PDB entry 2XWJ | X-ray diffraction, 4.00 A resolution | chains A and I of the 3 polymer chains in the assembly

== Chain A ==
Name: Complement C3 beta chain
Organism: Homo sapiens
UniProtKB: P01024 (CO3_HUMAN); residues 1-645 here correspond to UniProt positions 23-667 (UniProt number = residue number + 22)
Chain sequence (645 residues; numbered 1 to 645; the number before each row is that of its first residue):
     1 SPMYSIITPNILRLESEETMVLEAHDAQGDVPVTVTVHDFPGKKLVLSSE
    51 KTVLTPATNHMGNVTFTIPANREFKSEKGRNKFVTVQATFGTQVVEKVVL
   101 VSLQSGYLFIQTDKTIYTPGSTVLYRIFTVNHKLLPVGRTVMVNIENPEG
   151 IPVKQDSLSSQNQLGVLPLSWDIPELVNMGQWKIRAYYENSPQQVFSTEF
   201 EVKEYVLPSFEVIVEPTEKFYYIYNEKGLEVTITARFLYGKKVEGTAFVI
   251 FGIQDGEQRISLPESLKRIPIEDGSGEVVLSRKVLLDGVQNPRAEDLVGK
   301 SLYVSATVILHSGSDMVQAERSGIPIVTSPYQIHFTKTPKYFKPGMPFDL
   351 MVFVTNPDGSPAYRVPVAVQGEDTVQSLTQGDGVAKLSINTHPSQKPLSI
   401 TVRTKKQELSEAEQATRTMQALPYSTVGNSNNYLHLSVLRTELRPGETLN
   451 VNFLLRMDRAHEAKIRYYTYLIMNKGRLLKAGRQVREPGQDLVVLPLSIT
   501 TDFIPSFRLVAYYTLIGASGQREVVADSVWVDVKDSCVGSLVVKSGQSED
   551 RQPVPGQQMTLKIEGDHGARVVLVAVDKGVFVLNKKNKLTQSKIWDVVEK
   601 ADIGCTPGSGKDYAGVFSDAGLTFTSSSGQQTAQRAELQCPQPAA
Not modelled in the structure: 76-77, 643-645
Disulfides: Cys605-Cys640
Swiss-Prot annotation at these positions:
  - site: Ser519, Gly520 (Microbial infection: Cleavage)
  - modified residue (Phosphoserine): Ser16, Ser48, Ser275, Ser281
  - glycosylation: Asn63 (N-linked (GlcNAc...) asparagine)

== Chain I ==
Name: Complement factor B
Organism: Homo sapiens
Notes: fragment: complement factor b
UniProtKB: P00751 (CFAB_HUMAN); residues 1-739 here correspond to UniProt positions 26-764 (UniProt number = residue number + 25)
Chain sequence (741 residues; each row starts with the number of its first residue):
     1 TPWSLARPQGSCSLEGVEIKGGSFRLLQEGQALEYVCPSGFYPYPVQTRT
    51 CRSTGSWSTLKTQDQKTVRKAECRAIHCPRPHDFENGEYWPRSPYYNVSD
   101 EISFHCYDGYTLRGSANRTCQVNGRWSGQTAICDNGAGYCSNPGIPIGTR
   151 KVGSQYRLEDSVTYHCSRGLTLRGSQRRTCQEGGSWSGTEPSCQDSFMYD
   201 TPQEVAEAFLSSLTETIEGVDAEDGHGPGEQQKRKIVLDPSGSMNIYLVL
   251 DGSGSIGASDFTGAKKCLVNLIEKVASYGVKPRYGLVTYATYPKIWVKVS
   301 EADSSNADWVTKQLNEINYEDHKLKSGTNTKKALQAVYSMMSWPDDVPPE
   351 GWNRTRHVIILMTDGLHNMGGDPITVIDEIRDLLYIGKDRKNPREDYLDV
   401 YVFGVGPLVNQVNINALASKKDNEQHVFKVKDMENLEDVFYQMIDESQSL
   451 SLCGMVWEHRKGTDYHKQPWQAKISVIRPSKGHESCMGAVVSEYFVLTAA
   501 HCFTVDDKEHSIKVSVGGEKRDLEIEVVLFHPNYNINGKKEAGIPEFYDY
   551 DVALIKLKNKLKYGQTIRPICLPCTEGTTRALRLPPTTTCQQQKEELLPA
   601 QDIKALFVSEEEKKLTRKEVYIKNGDKKGSCERDAQYAPGYDKVKDISEV
   651 VTPRFLCTGGVSPYADPNTCRGDSGGPLIVHKRSRFIQVGVISWGVVDVC
   701 KNQKRQKQVPAHARDFHINLFQVLPWLKEKLQDEDLGFLAA
Not modelled in the structure: 1-9, 224-239, 460-463
Disulfides: Cys12-Cys51, Cys37-Cys73, Cys78-Cys120, Cys106-Cys133, Cys140-Cys180, Cys166-Cys193, Cys453-Cys571, Cys486-Cys502, Cys574-Cys590, Cys631-Cys657, Cys670-Cys700
Covalent attachments: N-acetylglucosamine (NAG) linked to Asn353
Sequence notes: expression tag (740-741); engineered mutation Gly254 (Asp279 in P00751), Asp260 (Asn285 in P00751)
Bound ions: Ni2+: Ser253, Ser255, Thr328 (shared with 1 residue of chain B)
Swiss-Prot annotation at these positions:
  - active site (Charge relay system): His501, Asp551, Ser674
  - binding site (Mg(2+)): Ser253, Ser255, Thr328
  - binding site (Mn(2+)): Ser253, Ser255, Thr328
  - site: Arg234, Lys235 (Cleavage)
  - glycosylation: Asn97 (N-linked (GlcNAc...) asparagine), Asn117 (N-linked (GlcNAc...) asparagine), Lys266 (N-linked (Glc) (glycation) lysine), Asn353 (N-linked (GlcNAc...) asparagine)
What the authors report for this chain:
  - conformationally variable residues (loop rearrangement, order/disorder transition): Asp224 to Asp239, Ser447 to Cys453
  - mutagenesis - E230A: decreased catalytic activity

== Interface between chain A and chain I ==
Pairs across the interface (17; chain A residue first):
  Gly120(A) - Ser154(I)  hydrogen bond (backbone-side chain)
  Thr122(A) - Tyr110(I)
  Leu124(A) - Tyr110(I)  hydrophobic
  Arg126(A) - Asp108(I)  salt bridge
  Thr140(A) - Arg633(I)
  Asp156(A) - Asp626(I)
  Asp156(A) - Lys627(I)  salt bridge
  Ser157(A) - Ser630(I)  hydrogen bond (backbone-side chain)
  Ser157(A) - Arg633(I)  hydrogen bond (backbone-side chain)
  Ser159(A) - Arg633(I)
  Pro168(A) - Asp108(I)
  Pro168(A) - Gly109(I)
  Leu169(A) - Asp626(I)
  Ser170(A) - Asn135(I)
  Asp172(A) - Asn135(I)
  Pro174(A) - Gln155(I)
  Glu175(A) - Gln155(I)  hydrogen bond (backbone-side chain)
Other interface residues (no listed pair), chain A (17 interface residues in all): Arg72, Gln155, Leu158
Other interface residues (no listed pair), chain I (14 interface residues in all): Ala137, Arg157, Gln636, Ser662

== Summary ==
The interface between chain A and chain I involves 17 residues on one side and 14 on the other, with 4
hydrogen bonds and 2 salt bridges. Among the polar pairs are Arg126(A)-Asp108(I), Asp156(A)-Lys627(I) and
Gly120(A)-Ser154(I). From the paper: E230A of chain I reduces catalytic activity; conformational variability
at Asp224(I) and Ser447(I).
Here chain A is Complement C3 beta chain and chain I is Complement factor B, both from Homo sapiens. Entry
2XWJ (Crystal Structure of Complement C3b in Complex with Factor B) was determined by X-ray diffraction,
deposited together with 2XW9, 2XWA and 2XWB.
